PDB entry 5ZTK | X-ray diffraction, 1.75 A resolution | chain A

[Chain A]
Protein: Chloride pumping rhodopsin
Organism: Nonlabens marinus S1-08
UniProtKB: W8VZW3 (W8VZW3_9FLAO); residues 1-272 here = UniProt positions 1-272
Amino-acid sequence (275 residues; each row starts with the number of its first residue; numbers below 1 keep their minus sign (Pro-2 is residue -2)):
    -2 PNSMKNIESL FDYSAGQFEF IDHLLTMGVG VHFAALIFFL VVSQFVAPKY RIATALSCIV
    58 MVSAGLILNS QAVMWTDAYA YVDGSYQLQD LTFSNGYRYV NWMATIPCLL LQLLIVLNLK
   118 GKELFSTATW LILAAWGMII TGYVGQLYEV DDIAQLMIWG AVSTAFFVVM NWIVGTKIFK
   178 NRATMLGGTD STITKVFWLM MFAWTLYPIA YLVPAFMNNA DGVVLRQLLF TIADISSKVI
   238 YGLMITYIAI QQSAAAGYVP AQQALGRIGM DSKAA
Not modelled in the structure: -2 to 1, 266-272
Construct notes: expression tag (-2 to 0)
Covalent attachments: retinal (RET) linked to Lys235
Small-molecule neighbours: retinal (RET): Tyr96, Trp99, Thr102, Ile103, Leu106, Met135, Ile136, Gly139, Gly157, Ser160, Thr161, Phe164, Trp201, Tyr204, Pro205, Tyr208, Ser234

[In short]
Retinal is covalently linked to Lys235.
Chain A is Chloride pumping rhodopsin (Nonlabens marinus S1-08); the structure, Synchrotron structure of
light-driven chloride pump having an NTQ motif, was determined by X-ray diffraction (same publication as
5ZTL).
